PDB entry 1FN6 | X-ray diffraction, 1.80 A resolution | chain A

Chain A:
Molecule: Trypsin
From: Sus scrofa
Notes: EC 3.4.21.4
UniProtKB: P00761 (TRYP_PIG); the construct lacks a stretch of the UniProt sequence and is renumbered around it, so the offset changes along the chain: 16-34 = UniProt 9-27; 37-67 = UniProt 28-58; 69-125 = UniProt 59-115; 127-130 = UniProt 116-119; 5 more segments
Chain sequence (223 residues; numbered 16 to 245 plus 3 insertion-coded residues; 10 numbers in that range are skipped by the numbering (no residue carries them; nothing is unmodelled there); the number before each row is that of its first residue):
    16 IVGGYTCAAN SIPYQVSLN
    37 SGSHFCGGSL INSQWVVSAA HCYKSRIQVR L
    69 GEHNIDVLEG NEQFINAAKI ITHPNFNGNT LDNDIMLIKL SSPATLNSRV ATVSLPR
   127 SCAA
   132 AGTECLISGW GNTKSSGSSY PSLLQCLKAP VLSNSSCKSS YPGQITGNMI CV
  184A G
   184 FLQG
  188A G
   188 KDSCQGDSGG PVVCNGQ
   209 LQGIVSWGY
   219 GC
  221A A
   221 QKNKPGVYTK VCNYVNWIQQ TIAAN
Disulfides: Cys22-Cys157, Cys42-Cys58, Cys128-Cys232, Cys136-Cys201, Cys168-Cys182, Cys191-Cys220
Ion coordination: Ca2+: Glu70, Asn72, Val75, Glu77, Glu80
Curated features (UniProtKB/Swiss-Prot):
  - active site (Charge relay system): His57, Asp102, Ser195
  - binding site (Ca(2+)): Glu70, Asn72, Val75, Glu80
  - site: Asp189 (Required for specificity)

Summary:
Glu70, Asn72, Val75, Glu77 and Glu80 form the Ca2+ site. Curated annotation (UniProt) lists 3 active-site
residues and 4 Ca2+-binding residues.
Chain A is Trypsin (Sus scrofa); the structure, Crystal structure of porcine beta trypsin with 0.1%
polydocanol, was determined by X-ray diffraction, deposited together with 1FMG and 1FNI.
